Entry 8JHO (electron microscopy, 7.60 A resolution (low resolution: residue-level contacts below are approximate; hydrogen-bond / salt-bridge calls are withheld)); this record covers chains E and I of the 24 polymer chains in the assembly.

# Chain E
Molecule: Histone H3
Source organism: Xenopus laevis
Reference sequence: A0A310TTQ1 (A0A310TTQ1_XENLA); residues 1-135 here correspond to UniProt positions 2-136 (UniProt number = residue number + 1)
Chain sequence (135 residues; row label = number of the first residue in the row):
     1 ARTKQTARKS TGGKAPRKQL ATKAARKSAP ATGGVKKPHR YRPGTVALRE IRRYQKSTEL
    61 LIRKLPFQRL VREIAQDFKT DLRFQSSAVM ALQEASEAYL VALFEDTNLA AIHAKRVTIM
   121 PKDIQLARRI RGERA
Not modelled in the structure: 20-36, 135
Construct notes: engineered mutation Ala110 (Cys111 in A0A310TTQ1)
Modified positions: Lys36 (2-{[(2R)-2-amino-2-carboxyethyl]sulfanyl}-N,N,N-trimethylethanaminium; ML3)

# Chain I
Molecule: Di-nucleosome template foward
Sequence (350 nucleotides; each row starts with the number of its first residue; numbers below 1 keep their minus sign (DA-6 is residue -6)):
    -6 ATTCGATATC GAGAATCCCG GTGCCGAGGC CGCTCAATTG GTCGTAGACA GCTCTAGCAC
    54 CGCTTAAACG CACGTACGCG CTGTCCCCCG CGTTTTAACC GCCAAGGGGA TTACTCCCTA
   114 GTCTCCAGGC ACGTGTCAGA TATATACATC CTGTGCATGT ATTGAAAGTA CTGCCAGTTC
   174 TAGACTGGAG AATCCCGGTG CCGAGGCCGC TCAATTGGTC GTAGACAGCT CTAGCACCGC
   234 TTAAACGCAC GTACGCGCTG TCCCCCGCGT TTTAACCGCC AAGGGGATTA CTCCCTAGTC
   294 TCCAGGCACG TGTCAGATAT ATACATCCTG TGCATGTATT GAACAGCGAT
Not modelled in the structure: 334-343

# How chain E and chain I interact
Residue-residue contacts (28):
  His39(E) - DC320(I)
  His39(E) - DC321(I)
  Arg40(E) - DA242(I)
  Arg40(E) - DC321(I)
  Tyr41(E) - DC320(I)
  Tyr41(E) - DC321(I)
  Arg42(E) - DT245(I)
  Arg42(E) - DA246(I)
  Arg42(E) - DC321(I)
  Pro43(E) - DT245(I)
  Pro43(E) - DA246(I)
  Thr45(E) - DC321(I)
  Arg63(E) - DA238(I)
  Arg72(E) - DC228(I)
  Arg83(E) - DG227(I)
  Arg83(E) - DC228(I)
  Phe84(E) - DG227(I)
  Phe84(E) - DC228(I)
  Gln85(E) - DG227(I)
  Ser86(E) - DG227(I)
  Arg116(E) - DG248(I)
  Arg116(E) - DC249(I)
  Val117(E) - DC247(I)
  Val117(E) - DG248(I)
  Thr118(E) - DC247(I)
  Thr118(E) - DG248(I)
  Met120(E) - DG248(I)
  Met120(E) - DC249(I)
Interface residues without a listed pair, chain E (18 interface residues in all): Arg53, Ser87
Interface residues without a listed pair, chain I (15 interface residues in all): DA237, DC243, DG244, DT322

# In short
18 residues of chain E and 15 residues of chain I are in contact.
Chain E is Histone H3 (Xenopus laevis) and chain I is Di-nucleosome template foward; the structure, Cryo-EM
structure of the histone deacetylase complex Rpd3S in complex with di-nucleosome, was determined by electron
microscopy, deposited together with 8HXX, 8HXY, 8HXZ and 8HY0.
